Entry 8VMW (X-ray diffraction, 1.60 A resolution); this record covers chains A and B of the 4 polymer chains in the assembly.

[Chain A]
Molecule: Intron-encoded endonuclease I-PpoI
Source organism: Physarum polycephalum
Notes: EC 3.1.-.-
Reference sequence: Q94702 (PPO1_PHYPO); residue numbers follow UniProt; this construct covers 2-163
Chain sequence (162 residues; numbered 2 to 163; the number before each row is that of its first residue):
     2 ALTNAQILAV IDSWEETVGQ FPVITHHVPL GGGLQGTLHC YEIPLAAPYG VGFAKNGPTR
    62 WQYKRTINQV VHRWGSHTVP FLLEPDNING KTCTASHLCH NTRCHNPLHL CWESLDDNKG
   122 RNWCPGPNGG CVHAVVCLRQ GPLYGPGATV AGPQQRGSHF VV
Ion coordination: Zn2+ site 1: Cys-41, Cys-100, Cys-105, His-110; Na+: Asn-119 (shared with 2 residues of chain D); Zn2+ site 2: Cys-125, Cys-132, His-134, Cys-138
What the authors report for this chain:
  - mutagenesis - H78A/H98A, H98A: decreased catalytic activity
  - mutagenesis - H78A: unchanged catalytic activity
  - catalytic residues: His-78, His-98
  - mutagenesis - H98A: abolished binding to metal ion

[Chain B]
Molecule: Intron-encoded endonuclease I-PpoI
Source organism: Physarum polycephalum
Notes: EC 3.1.-.-
Reference sequence: Q94702 (PPO1_PHYPO); residues 202-363 here correspond to UniProt positions 2-163 (UniProt number = residue number - 200)
Chain sequence (162 residues; row label = number of the first residue in the row):
   202 ALTNAQILAV IDSWEETVGQ FPVITHHVPL GGGLQGTLHC YEIPLAAPYG VGFAKNGPTR
   262 WQYKRTINQV VHRWGSHTVP FLLEPDNING KTCTASHLCH NTRCHNPLHL CWESLDDNKG
   322 RNWCPGPNGG CVHAVVCLRQ GPLYGPGATV AGPQQRGSHF VV
Ion coordination: Zn2+ site 1: Cys-241, Cys-300, Cys-305, His-310; Na+: Asn-319 (shared with 2 residues of chain C); Zn2+ site 2: Cys-325, Cys-332, His-334, Cys-338

[Chain A / chain B interface]
Contacting residue pairs - 120 pairs, chain A then chain B:
  Leu-9(A) / Arg-357(B)
  Ile-12(A) / Arg-357(B)
  Asp-13(A) / Arg-357(B)  salt bridge
  Glu-16(A) / Gln-356(B)
  Glu-16(A) / Arg-357(B)  hydrogen bond (side chain-backbone)
  Glu-16(A) / Gly-358(B)  hydrogen bond (side chain-backbone)
  Glu-16(A) / Phe-361(B)
  Val-19(A) / Phe-361(B)  hydrophobic
  Gly-20(A) / Phe-361(B)
  Leu-39(A) / Val-363(B)
  His-40(A) / Val-362(B)
  His-40(A) / Val-363(B)  hydrogen bond (side chain-backbone)
  Tyr-42(A) / His-360(B)  hydrogen bond (side chain-backbone)
  Tyr-42(A) / Phe-361(B)
  Tyr-42(A) / Val-362(B)
  Phe-82(A) / Ala-352(B)  hydrophobic
  Phe-82(A) / Gly-353(B)
  Glu-85(A) / Ala-352(B)
  Glu-85(A) / Gln-355(B)
  Pro-86(A) / Val-351(B)
  Ile-89(A) / Ala-349(B)
  Ile-89(A) / Val-351(B)  hydrophobic
  Asn-90(A) / Ala-349(B)
  Cys-94(A) / Val-351(B)  hydrophobic
  Leu-99(A) / Pro-354(B)  hydrophobic
  Asn-107(A) / Phe-361(B)
  Asn-107(A) / Val-362(B)  hydrogen bond (side chain-backbone)
  Pro-108(A) / Pro-354(B)
  Pro-108(A) / Gln-355(B)  hydrogen bond (backbone-backbone)
  Pro-108(A) / Phe-361(B)  hydrophobic
  Leu-109(A) / Pro-354(B)
  Leu-109(A) / Gln-355(B)
  Leu-109(A) / Gln-356(B)
  Leu-109(A) / Phe-361(B)
  Leu-109(A) / Val-362(B)
  Leu-109(A) / Val-363(B)
  His-110(A) / Val-363(B)  hydrogen bond (side chain-backbone)
  Leu-111(A) / Gly-353(B)
  Leu-111(A) / Pro-354(B)
  Cys-112(A) / Thr-350(B)
  Cys-112(A) / Ala-352(B)
  Trp-113(A) / Thr-350(B)
  Trp-113(A) / Val-351(B)  hydrogen bond (backbone-backbone)
  Trp-113(A) / Ala-352(B)  hydrogen bond (backbone-backbone)
  Glu-114(A) / Thr-350(B)  hydrogen bond
  Asp-117(A) / Trp-324(B)  hydrogen bond (backbone-side chain)
  Asp-117(A) / Leu-344(B)
  Asp-118(A) / Gly-348(B)
  Asp-118(A) / Ala-349(B)  hydrogen bond (side chain-backbone)
  Lys-120(A) / Trp-324(B)
  Gly-121(A) / Trp-324(B)
  Arg-122(A) / Thr-350(B)
  Trp-124(A) / Asp-317(B)  hydrogen bond (side chain-backbone)
  Trp-124(A) / Lys-320(B)
  Trp-124(A) / Gly-321(B)
  Trp-124(A) / Trp-324(B)  hydrophobic
  Val-133(A) / Tyr-345(B)
  Val-133(A) / Gly-346(B)
  Val-133(A) / Pro-347(B)
  His-134(A) / Pro-347(B)
  Ala-135(A) / Pro-347(B)  hydrogen bond (backbone-backbone)
  Val-136(A) / Thr-350(B)
  Val-136(A) / Pro-354(B)
  Leu-144(A) / Asp-317(B)
  Tyr-145(A) / Val-333(B)
  Gly-146(A) / Val-333(B)
  Pro-147(A) / Val-333(B)
  Pro-147(A) / His-334(B)
  Pro-147(A) / Ala-335(B)  hydrogen bond (backbone-backbone)
  Gly-148(A) / Asp-318(B)
  Ala-149(A) / Ile-289(B)
  Ala-149(A) / Asp-318(B)  hydrogen bond (backbone-side chain)
  Thr-150(A) / Cys-312(B)
  Thr-150(A) / Trp-313(B)
  Thr-150(A) / Glu-314(B)  hydrogen bond
  Thr-150(A) / Asp-318(B)
  Thr-150(A) / Arg-322(B)  hydrogen bond
  Thr-150(A) / Val-336(B)
  Val-151(A) / Pro-286(B)  hydrophobic
  Val-151(A) / Ile-289(B)  hydrophobic
  Val-151(A) / Cys-294(B)  hydrophobic
  Val-151(A) / Trp-313(B)  hydrogen bond (backbone-backbone)
  Ala-152(A) / Phe-282(B)  hydrophobic
  Ala-152(A) / Glu-285(B)
  Ala-152(A) / Cys-312(B)
  Ala-152(A) / Trp-313(B)  hydrogen bond (backbone-backbone)
  Gly-153(A) / Phe-282(B)
  Gly-153(A) / Leu-311(B)
  Pro-154(A) / Leu-299(B)  hydrophobic
  Pro-154(A) / Pro-308(B)
  Pro-154(A) / Leu-309(B)
  Pro-154(A) / Leu-311(B)
  Pro-154(A) / Val-336(B)
  Gln-155(A) / Pro-308(B)  hydrogen bond (backbone-backbone)
  Gln-155(A) / Leu-309(B)
  Gln-156(A) / Glu-216(B)
  Gln-156(A) / Leu-309(B)
  Arg-157(A) / Leu-209(B)
  Arg-157(A) / Ile-212(B)
  Arg-157(A) / Asp-213(B)  salt bridge
  Arg-157(A) / Glu-216(B)  hydrogen bond (backbone-side chain)
  Gly-158(A) / Glu-216(B)  hydrogen bond (backbone-side chain)
  His-160(A) / Glu-216(B)
  His-160(A) / Glu-217(B)  salt bridge
  His-160(A) / Tyr-242(B)  hydrogen bond (backbone-side chain)
  Phe-161(A) / Glu-216(B)
  Phe-161(A) / Val-219(B)  hydrophobic
  Phe-161(A) / Gly-220(B)
  Phe-161(A) / Tyr-242(B)  hydrophobic
  Phe-161(A) / Asn-307(B)
  Phe-161(A) / Pro-308(B)
  Phe-161(A) / Leu-309(B)
  Val-162(A) / His-240(B)
  Val-162(A) / Tyr-242(B)  hydrogen bond (backbone-side chain)
  Val-162(A) / Asn-307(B)  hydrogen bond (backbone-side chain)
  Val-162(A) / Leu-309(B)
  Val-163(A) / Leu-239(B)
  Val-163(A) / His-240(B)  hydrogen bond (backbone-side chain)
  Val-163(A) / Leu-309(B)
  Val-163(A) / His-310(B)  hydrogen bond (backbone-side chain)
Also at the interface, not in a pair above, chain A (57 interface residues in all): Glu-17, Thr-38, Asn-88, Leu-139
Also at the interface, not in a pair above, chain B (56 interface residues in all): Pro-281, Asn-290, Leu-339

[In short]
Chain A and chain B form an interface of 57 and 56 residues respectively, with 28 hydrogen bonds and 3 salt
bridges. Polar contacts include Asp-13(A)/Arg-357(B), Arg-157(A)/Asp-213(B) and His-160(A)/Glu-217(B).
Cys-41(A), Cys-100(A), Cys-105(A) and His-110(A) form the Zn2+ site 1. From the paper: catalytic residues
His-78(A) and His-98(A); H78A/H98A and H98A of chain A reduce catalytic activity.
Chain A and chain B are both Intron-encoded endonuclease I-PpoI (Physarum polycephalum); the structure, Homing
endonuclease I-PpoI-DNA complex:ground state at pH6.0 (K+ MES) with Na+, was determined by X-ray diffraction,
deposited together with 8VMO, 8VMP, 8VMQ, 8VMR, 8VMS, 8VMT and 35 further entries.
